Entry 7LFD (X-ray diffraction, 2.16 A resolution); this record covers chains H and L of the 3 polymer chains in the assembly.

Chain H:
Molecule: Fab 7D6 heavy chain
Organism: Homo sapiens
Notes: antibody fragment or engineered binder
Sequence (225 residues; numbered 1 to 225; the number before each row is that of its first residue):
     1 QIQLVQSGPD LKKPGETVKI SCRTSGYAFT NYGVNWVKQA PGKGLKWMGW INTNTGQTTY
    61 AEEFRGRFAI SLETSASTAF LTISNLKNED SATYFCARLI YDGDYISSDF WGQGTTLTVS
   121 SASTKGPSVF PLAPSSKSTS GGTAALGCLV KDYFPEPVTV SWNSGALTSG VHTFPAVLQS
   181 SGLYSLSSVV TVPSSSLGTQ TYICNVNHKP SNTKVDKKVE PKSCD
Not modelled in the structure: 225
Disulfide bonds: Cys22-Cys96, Cys148-Cys204
Ligand contacts: citrate anion (FLC): Asn52, Asn54, Thr55

Chain L:
Molecule: Fab 7D6 light chain
Organism: Homo sapiens
Notes: antibody fragment or engineered binder
Sequence (214 residues; each row starts with the number of its first residue):
     1 DIQMTQSPDS LSASVGETVT ITCGASENIY GALNWYQRKQ GKSPQLLIYG ATNLADGMSS
    61 RFSGSRSGRQ YSLKISSLHP DDVATYYCQN ALSMPYTFGG GTNLETKRTV AAPSVFIFPP
   121 SDEQLKSGTA SVVCLLNNFY PREAKVQWKV DNALQSGNSQ ESVTEQDSKD STYSLSSTLT
   181 LSKADYEKHK VYACEVTHQG LSSPVTKSFN RGEC
Disulfide bonds: Cys23-Cys88, Cys134-Cys194

Interface between chain H and chain L:
Pairs across the interface (81; chain H residue first):
  Val37(H) with Phe98(L), hydrophobic
  Gln39(H) with Arg38(L), hydrogen bond; Tyr87(L)
  Gly44(H) with Tyr87(L)
  Leu45(H) with Pro44(L), hydrophobic; Tyr87(L), hydrophobic; Phe98(L)
  Trp47(H) with Pro95(L), hydrophobic; Tyr96(L); Phe98(L)
  Trp50(H) with Met94(L), hydrophobic
  Thr59(H) with Met94(L)
  Phe95(H) with Arg38(L); Ser43(L); Pro44(L)
  Tyr105(H) with Gly31(L); Tyr49(L), hydrophobic; Gly50(L); Asn53(L)
  Ile106(H) with Asn34(L), hydrogen bond (backbone-side chain); Ala91(L); Tyr96(L)
  Ser107(H) with Asn34(L); Tyr36(L); Leu46(L)
  Ser108(H) with Tyr36(L), hydrogen bond (backbone-side chain); Leu46(L)
  Trp111(H) with Tyr36(L), hydrophobic; Pro44(L), hydrophobic
  Gly112(H) with Ser43(L), hydrogen bond (backbone-side chain)
  Gln113(H) with Ser43(L)
  Val129(H) with Glu123(L)
  Phe130(H) with Ser121(L); Gln124(L)
  Pro131(H) with Ser121(L)
  Leu132(H) with Phe118(L); Val133(L), hydrophobic
  Ala133(H) with Phe118(L)
  Lys137(H) with Phe116(L); Ile117(L), hydrogen bond (backbone-backbone); Lys207(L); Ser208(L), hydrogen bond (side chain-backbone)
  Ser138(H) with Phe116(L); Phe118(L)
  Thr139(H) with Phe116(L)
  Ser140(H) with Phe116(L)
  Ala145(H) with Phe116(L), hydrophobic; Phe118(L); Leu135(L), hydrophobic
  Leu146(H) with Phe118(L), hydrophobic
  Leu149(H) with Ser131(L)
  Lys151(H) with Gln124(L); Ser131(L)
  His172(H) with Asn137(L), hydrogen bond; Asn138(L); Ser174(L)
  Phe174(H) with Leu135(L), hydrophobic; Ser162(L); Thr164(L); Ser174(L); Leu175(L), hydrophobic; Ser176(L)
  Pro175(H) with Ser162(L), hydrogen bond (backbone-side chain); Val163(L)
  Val177(H) with Gln160(L); Glu161(L); Ser162(L)
  Leu178(H) with Gln160(L), hydrogen bond (backbone-side chain)
  Gln179(H) with Gln160(L)
  Ser187(H) with Ser176(L)
  Val189(H) with Leu135(L), hydrophobic
  Thr191(H) with Asn137(L)
  Lys217(H) with Glu123(L), salt bridge
  Lys222(H) with Pro120(L), hydrogen bond (side chain-backbone); Ser121(L); Cys214(L)
  Ser223(H) with Glu213(L); Cys214(L)
  Cys224(H) with Pro119(L), hydrophobic; Glu213(L); Cys214(L), disulfide
Other interface residues (no listed pair), chain H (49 interface residues in all): Lys43, Lys46, Ala61, Leu99, Asp102, Asp109, Gly114, Thr173
Other interface residues (no listed pair), chain L (46 interface residues in all): Gln89, Leu92, Asp122, Asp167, Phe209
Inter-chain disulfides: Cys224(H)-Cys214(L)

Summary:
The interface between chain H and chain L involves 49 residues on one side and 46 on the other, with 1
disulfide bond, 10 hydrogen bonds and 1 salt bridge. Polar contacts include Lys217(H)-Glu123(L),
Gln39(H)-Arg38(L) and Ile106(H)-Asn34(L). Ligands of chain H: citrate anion.
Here chain H is Fab 7D6 heavy chain and chain L is Fab 7D6 light chain, both from Homo sapiens. Entry 7LFD
(Fab 7D6 bound to ApoL1 BH3 like peptide) was determined by X-ray diffraction, deposited together with 7LF7,
7LF8, 7LFA and 7LFB.
